PDB entry 4ZXL | X-ray diffraction, 2.60 A resolution | chains H and A

== Chain H ==
Name: NAG-PRO-SER-THR-ALA-Thr-O-GlcNAc containing peptide from drosophila HCF
Chain sequence (4 residues; row label = number of the first residue in the row):
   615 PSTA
Glycans and other covalent adducts: N-acetylglucosamine (NAG) linked to Thr617

== Chain A ==
Name: O-GlcNAcase NagJ
Organism: Clostridium perfringens (strain ATCC 13124 / NCTC 8237 / Type A)
Notes: EC 3.2.1.169, 3.2.1.52
UniProtKB: Q0TR53 (OGA_CLOP1); residues 39-617 here = UniProt positions 39-617
Chain sequence (579 residues; row label = number of the first residue in the row):
    39 NQVLVPNLNP TPENLEVVGD GFKITSSINL VGEEEADENA VNALREFLTA NNIEINSEND
    99 PNSTTLIIGE VDDDIPELDE ALNGTTAENL KEEGYALVSN DGKIAIEGKD GDGTFYGVQT
   159 FKQLVKESNI PEVNITDYPT VSARGIVEGF YGTPWTHQDR LDQIKFYGEN KLNTYIYAPK
   219 DDPYHREKWR EPYPESEMQR MQELINASAE NKVDFVFGIS PGIDIRFDGD AGEEDFNHLI
   279 TKAESLYDMG VRSFAIYWDN IQDKSAAKHA QVLNRFNEEF VKAKGDVKPL ITVPTEYDTG
   339 AMVSNGQPRA YTRIFAETVD PSIEVMWTGP GVVTNEIPLS DAQLISGIYD RNMAVWWNYP
   399 VTDYFKGKLA LGPMHGLDKG LNQYVDFFTV NPMEHAELSK ISIHTAADYS WNMDNYDYDK
   459 AWNRAIDMLY GDLAEDMKVF ANHSTRMDNK TWAKSGREDA PELRAKMDEL WNKLSSKEDA
   519 SALIEELYGE FARMEEACNN LKANLPEVAL EECSRQLDEL ITLAQGDKAS LDMIVAQLNE
   579 DTEAYESAKE IAQNKLNTAL SSFAVISEKV AQSFIQEAL
Sequence notes: engineered mutation Asn298 (Asp in Q0TR53); conflict Asp388 (Asn in Q0TR53)
Bound ions: Cd2+ site 1: Glu51, Asn450, Asp452; Cd2+ site 2: Asp58, Glu272; Cd2+ site 3: Leu68, Glu71; Cd2+ site 4: Glu73, Glu108, Asp111; Cd2+ site 5: Asp112, Glu550; Cd2+ site 6: Asp117, Glu145, Glu545; Cd2+ site 7: Asp117, Glu549; Cd2+ site 8: Asp139, Asp268; Cd2+ site 9 near Glu170 (its only coordinating residue here); Cd2+ site 10 near Asp252 (its only coordinating residue here); Cd2+ site 11: Glu272, His276; Cd2+ site 12: Glu282, Asp286, Glu588; 3 more Cd2+ sites not listed
Small-molecule neighbours: N-acetylglucosamine (NAG; 2-acetamido-2-deoxy-beta-D-glucopyranose): Gly187, Phe188, Tyr189, Lys218, Asp297, Asn298, Tyr335, Thr366, Val370, Trp394, Asn396, Val399, Asp401, Tyr402, Asn429, Trp490
UniProt features mapped onto this chain:
  - binding site (a protein): Gly187, Lys218, Asp297, Tyr335, Trp394 to Asn396, Asp401, Asn429
  - mutagenesis: Asp297 (D297A: 99% decrease in activity for 4MU-NAG), Tyr335 (Y335F: Strongly decreases affinity for 4MU-NAG. 99% decrease in activity for 4MU-NAG), Asn390 (N390A: No change in activity for 4MU-NAG), Asn396 (N396A: Strongly decreases affinity for 4MU-NAG. 99% decrease in activity for 4MU-NAG), Asp401 (D401A: Strongly decreases affinity for 4MU-NAG. 99% decrease in activity for 4MU-NAG), Trp490 (W490A: Strongly decreases affinity for 4MU-NAG. 97% decrease in activity for 4MU-NAG)
Reported in the primary citation:
  - mutagenesis - D298N: abolished catalytic activity (citing earlier work)
  - binding site for N-acetylglucosamine: Asp401
  - specificity-determining residues: Tyr335

== Interface between chain H and chain A ==
Residue-residue contacts (10; chain H residue first):
  Pro615(H) - Tyr189(A)
  Pro615(H) - Asp401(A)
  Ser616(H) - Tyr189(A)
  Ser616(H) - Asp401(A)  hydrogen bond (side chain-backbone)
  Ser616(H) - Tyr402(A)  hydrogen bond (side chain-backbone)
  Thr617(H) - Tyr189(A)
  Thr617(H) - Asn298(A)  hydrogen bond
  Thr617(H) - Tyr335(A)
  Thr617(H) - Trp490(A)
  Ala618(H) - Trp490(A)
Other interface residues (no listed pair), chain A (7 interface residues in all): Val370
Interface features reported in the paper:
  - specific contacts: Tyr335(A)-Thr617(H)
  - interface residues, chain A: Tyr189(A)

== In short ==
Chain H and chain A form an interface of 4 and 7 residues respectively, with 3 hydrogen bonds. Polar contacts
include Ser616(H)-Asp401(A), Ser616(H)-Tyr402(A) and Thr617(H)-Asn298(A). The authors report a contact between
Tyr335(A) and Thr617(H). Chain A binds N-acetylglucosamine. From the paper: a binding site for
N-acetylglucosamine at Asp401(A); D298N of chain A abolishes catalytic activity.
Here chain H is NAG-PRO-SER-THR-ALA-Thr-O-GlcNAc containing peptide from drosophila HCF and chain A is
O-GlcNAcase NagJ (Clostridium perfringens (strain ATCC 13124 / NCTC 8237 / Type A)). Entry 4ZXL (CpOGA D298N
in complex with Drosophila HCF -derived Thr-O-GlcNAc peptide) was determined by X-ray diffraction.
